3LPL - chains A and B; structure by X-ray diffraction, 2.10 A resolution.

Chain A (and B):
Molecule: Pyruvate dehydrogenase E1 component
Organism: Escherichia coli
Notes: EC 1.2.4.1; chain B of this document is another copy of the same molecule, construct and numbering; everything in this record applies to it too
Reference sequence: P0AFG9 (ODP1_ECO57); residues 1-886 here correspond to UniProt positions 2-887 (UniProt number = residue number + 1)
Sequence (886 residues; each row starts with the number of its first residue):
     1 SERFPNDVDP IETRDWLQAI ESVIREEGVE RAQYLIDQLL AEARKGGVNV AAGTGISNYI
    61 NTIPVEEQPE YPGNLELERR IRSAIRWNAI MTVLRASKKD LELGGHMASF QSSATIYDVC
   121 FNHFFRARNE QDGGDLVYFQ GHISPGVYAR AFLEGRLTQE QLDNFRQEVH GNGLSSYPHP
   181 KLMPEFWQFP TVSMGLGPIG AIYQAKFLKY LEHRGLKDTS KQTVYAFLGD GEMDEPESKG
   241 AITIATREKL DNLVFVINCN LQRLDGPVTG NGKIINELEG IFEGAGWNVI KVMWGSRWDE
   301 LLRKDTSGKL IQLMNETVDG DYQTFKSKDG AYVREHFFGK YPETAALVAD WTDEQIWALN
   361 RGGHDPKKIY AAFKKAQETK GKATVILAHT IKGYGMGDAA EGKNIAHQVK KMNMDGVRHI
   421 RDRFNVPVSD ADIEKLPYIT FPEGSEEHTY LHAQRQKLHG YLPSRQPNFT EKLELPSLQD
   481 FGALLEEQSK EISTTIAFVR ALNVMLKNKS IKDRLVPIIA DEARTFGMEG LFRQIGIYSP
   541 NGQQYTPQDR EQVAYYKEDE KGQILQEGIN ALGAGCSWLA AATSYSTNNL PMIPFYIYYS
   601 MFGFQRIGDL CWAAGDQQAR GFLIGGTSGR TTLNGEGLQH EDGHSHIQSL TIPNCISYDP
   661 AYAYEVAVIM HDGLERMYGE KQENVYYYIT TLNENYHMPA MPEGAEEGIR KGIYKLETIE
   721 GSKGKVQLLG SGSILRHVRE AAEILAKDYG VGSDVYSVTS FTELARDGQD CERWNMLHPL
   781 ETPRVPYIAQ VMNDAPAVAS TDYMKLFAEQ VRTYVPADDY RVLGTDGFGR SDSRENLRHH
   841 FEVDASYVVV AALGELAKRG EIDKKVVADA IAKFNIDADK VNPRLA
Not modelled in the structure: 1-55, 401-413, 541-557
Sequence notes: engineered mutation Ala571 (Glu572 in P0AFG9)
Metal / ion sites: Mg2+: Asp230, Asn258, Asn260 (together with thiamine diphosphate)
Small-molecule neighbours: thiamine diphosphate (TPP): Ser109, Gln140, His142, Met194, Gly229, Asp230, Gly231, Glu232, Asn258, Asn260, Gln262, Arg263, Leu264
UniProt features mapped onto this chain:
  - binding site (Mg(2+)): Asp230, Asn260, Gln262
  - modified residue: Lys715 (N6-acetyllysine)
What the authors report for this chain:
  - mutagenesis - E237A (Kd 633 mum), E571A: decreased binding to thiamine diphosphate
  - mutagenesis - E571A (Kd 66 mum): increased binding to N1'-MeThDP
  - mutagenesis - E571A: decreased catalytic activity on thiamine diphosphate
  - mutagenesis - E237A: unchanged binding to MAP
  - mutagenesis - R606A (16.0 +/- 1.1 mum): decreased binding to MAP
  - mutagenesis - E571A: decreased binding to ThTTDP
  - mutagenesis - E237A (6.11 +/- 0.25 mum), R606A (9.71 +/- 0.37 mum): unchanged binding to ThTTDP
  - conformationally variable residues (side-chain flip): His142, Tyr598

Interface between chain A and chain B:
Residue-residue contacts (245):
  Leu101(A) with Asn634(B), hydrogen bond (backbone-side chain)
  Glu102(A) with Asn634(B), hydrogen bond (backbone-side chain); Arg834(B)
  Leu103(A) with Gly635(B); Asp832(B)
  Arg166(A) with Gly635(B); Glu636(B), salt bridge; Ser831(B); Asp832(B), hydrogen bond (backbone-backbone)
  Gln167(A) with Ser831(B); Asp832(B), hydrogen bond; Asn836(B)
  Glu168(A) with Arg830(B); Ser831(B), hydrogen bond (side chain-backbone); Asp832(B), hydrogen bond (backbone-side chain)
  Val169(A) with Asp832(B), hydrogen bond (backbone-side chain); His840(B)
  His170(A) with Asn836(B)
  Ser176(A) with Gly635(B); Glu636(B), hydrogen bond (side chain-backbone); Ser831(B), hydrogen bond
  Tyr177(A) with Glu636(B), hydrogen bond; His640(B)
  His179(A) with Leu638(B); Gln639(B)
  Lys181(A) with Leu638(B); Phe828(B); Leu885(B); Ala886(B)
  Leu182(A) with Gly829(B); Arg830(B)
  Pro190(A) with Gln639(B)
  Val192(A) with Gln639(B); His640(B)
  Ser193(A) with Phe602(B); Arg606(B), hydrogen bond; Gln639(B)
  Met194(A) with Ile569(B), hydrophobic; Arg606(B), hydrogen bond (backbone-side chain)
  Ile199(A) with Pro236(B), hydrophobic
  Gly231(A) with Ile569(B)
  Glu232(A) with Ile569(B)
  Asp234(A) with Arg247(B), salt bridge; Ile569(B); Asn570(B), hydrogen bond (backbone-side chain)
  Glu235(A) with Ile569(B), hydrogen bond (backbone-backbone); Asn570(B); Ala571(B), hydrogen bond (side chain-backbone); Arg606(B), salt bridge
  Pro236(A) with Ile199(B), hydrophobic; Pro236(B); Gly240(B); Asn570(B)
  Glu237(A) with Arg606(B), salt bridge
  Gly240(A) with Pro236(B); Gly240(B)
  Thr243(A) with Lys239(B); Glu277(B), hydrogen bond; Ile281(B)
  Arg247(A) with Asp234(B), salt bridge; Thr269(B); Ile274(B); Glu277(B), salt bridge
  Arg263(A) with Asp521(B), salt bridge; Gln566(B)
  Leu264(A) with Asp521(B), hydrogen bond (backbone-side chain); Glu522(B)
  Asp265(A) with Asp521(B), hydrogen bond (backbone-side chain); Glu522(B); Ala523(B), hydrogen bond (side chain-backbone); Arg524(B), hydrogen bond (side chain-backbone)
  Thr269(A) with Arg247(B)
  Asn271(A) with Ser539(B)
  Ile274(A) with Arg247(B)
  Glu277(A) with Thr243(B); Arg247(B), salt bridge
  Gly280(A) with Gly284(B)
  Ile281(A) with Ile281(B), hydrophobic; Gly284(B)
  Gly284(A) with Gly280(B); Ile281(B), hydrogen bond (backbone-backbone)
  Asp521(A) with Arg263(B), salt bridge; Leu264(B), hydrogen bond (side chain-backbone); Asp265(B), hydrogen bond (side chain-backbone)
  Glu522(A) with Leu264(B)
  Ala523(A) with Asp265(B)
  Phe532(A) with Asp265(B)
  Gln566(A) with Arg263(B); Asp265(B), hydrogen bond
  Gly568(A) with Arg263(B)
  Ile569(A) with Met194(B), hydrophobic; Gly231(B); Glu232(B); Asp234(B); Glu235(B), hydrogen bond (backbone-backbone)
  Asn570(A) with Asp234(B), hydrogen bond (side chain-backbone); Glu235(B); Pro236(B)
  Ala571(A) with Glu235(B), hydrogen bond (backbone-side chain)
  Leu572(A) with Pro236(B), hydrophobic
  Phe602(A) with Ser193(B)
  Gln605(A) with Gly608(B); Asp609(B), hydrogen bond; Trp612(B)
  Arg606(A) with Ser193(B), hydrogen bond; Met194(B), hydrogen bond (side chain-backbone); Gly195(B); Leu196(B); Glu235(B), salt bridge; Glu237(B), salt bridge; Asp609(B), salt bridge
  Gly608(A) with Gln605(B)
  Asp609(A) with Gln605(B), hydrogen bond; Arg606(B), salt bridge
  Trp612(A) with Met601(B); Gln605(B); Arg630(B); Leu638(B), hydrogen bond (side chain-backbone); His644(B); Phe828(B), hydrophobic
  Ala613(A) with Gln639(B)
  Gly615(A) with Phe828(B)
  Asp616(A) with Leu638(B)
  Arg630(A) with Trp612(B)
  Asn634(A) with Leu101(B), hydrogen bond (side chain-backbone); Glu102(B), hydrogen bond (side chain-backbone)
  Gly635(A) with Leu103(B); Arg166(B), hydrogen bond (backbone-side chain); Ser176(B)
  Glu636(A) with Arg166(B), salt bridge; Ser176(B), hydrogen bond (backbone-side chain); Tyr177(B), hydrogen bond
  Leu638(A) with His179(B); Trp612(B); Asp616(B)
  Gln639(A) with His179(B); Pro190(B); Val192(B); Ser193(B); Trp612(B); Ala613(B); Asp616(B)
  His640(A) with Tyr177(B); Val192(B)
  His644(A) with Trp612(B); Thr651(B)
  Ile647(A) with Ile647(B); Thr651(B)
  Leu650(A) with Ile647(B), hydrophobic; Met804(B); Leu806(B), hydrophobic
  Thr651(A) with Ile647(B); Met804(B)
  Pro653(A) with Gly827(B); Phe828(B), hydrophobic; Arg884(B)
  Asn654(A) with Phe828(B)
  Arg766(A) with Arg884(B)
  Gln769(A) with Lys805(B); Glu809(B), hydrogen bond; Asp826(B)
  Asp770(A) with Asn882(B), hydrogen bond; Arg884(B), salt bridge
  Arg773(A) with Glu842(B), salt bridge; Lys880(B), hydrogen bond (side chain-backbone); Val881(B); Asn882(B); Pro883(B)
  Met776(A) with Arg821(B); Leu823(B), hydrophobic; Val850(B); Ala851(B), hydrophobic
  Leu777(A) with Ile871(B); Ala878(B)
  His778(A) with Ala878(B); Asp879(B), salt bridge
  Pro779(A) with Lys864(B); Val867(B), hydrophobic; Ala868(B); Ile871(B)
  Leu780(A) with Lys864(B)
  Met804(A) with Leu650(B); Thr651(B)
  Lys805(A) with Gln769(B)
  Leu806(A) with Leu650(B), hydrophobic; Leu806(B), hydrophobic; Gln810(B)
  Glu809(A) with Gln769(B), hydrogen bond; Gln810(B); Thr813(B); Tyr814(B), hydrogen bond
  Gln810(A) with Leu806(B); Glu809(B)
  Arg812(A) with Arg812(B); Thr813(B)
  Thr813(A) with Glu809(B), hydrogen bond; Arg812(B)
  Tyr814(A) with Glu809(B), hydrogen bond
  Arg821(A) with Met776(B)
  Asp826(A) with Gln769(B)
  Gly827(A) with Pro653(B)
  Phe828(A) with Lys181(B); Trp612(B), hydrophobic; Gly615(B); Pro653(B); Asn654(B)
  Gly829(A) with Leu182(B)
  Arg830(A) with Glu168(B); Val169(B); Leu182(B)
  Ser831(A) with Arg166(B); Gln167(B); Glu168(B), hydrogen bond (backbone-side chain); Ser176(B), hydrogen bond
  Asp832(A) with Leu103(B); Arg166(B), hydrogen bond (backbone-backbone); Gln167(B), hydrogen bond; Glu168(B); Val169(B), hydrogen bond (side chain-backbone)
  Ser833(A) with Leu101(B); Leu103(B)
  Arg834(A) with Glu102(B)
  Asn836(A) with Gln167(B); His170(B)
  Leu837(A) with Val169(B), hydrophobic
  Glu842(A) with Arg773(B), salt bridge
  Ala851(A) with Met776(B), hydrophobic
  Lys864(A) with Pro779(B); Leu780(B)
  Ala868(A) with Leu780(B), hydrophobic
  Ile871(A) with Leu777(B); Pro779(B)
  Ala878(A) with Leu777(B); His778(B)
  Asp879(A) with His778(B), salt bridge
  Lys880(A) with Arg773(B), hydrogen bond (backbone-side chain)
  Val881(A) with Arg773(B)
  Asn882(A) with Asp770(B), hydrogen bond; Arg773(B)
  Pro883(A) with Arg773(B)
  Arg884(A) with Pro653(B); Arg766(B); Asp770(B), salt bridge
  Leu885(A) with Lys181(B)
  Ala886(A) with Lys181(B)
Other interface residues (no listed pair), chain A (137 interface residues in all): Ser175, Pro178, Thr191, Gly195, Leu196, Lys239, Ala241, Ile242, Gly266, Val268, Ala285, Ser539, Glu567, Met601, Gly637, Gln648, Glu772, Leu823, His840, Tyr847, Val850, Lys858, Lys865, Val867, Ile876
Other interface residues (no listed pair), chain B (135 interface residues in all): Ser175, Pro178, Thr191, Ile242, Ile244, Val268, Asn271, Ala285, Pro540, Glu567, Leu572, Gly637, Gln648, Glu772, Ser833, Leu837, Tyr847, Lys865, Ile876

In short:
The interface between chain A and chain B involves 137 residues on one side and 135 on the other, with 51
hydrogen bonds and 20 salt bridges. Polar pairs include Arg166(A)-Glu636(B), Asp234(A)-Arg247(B) and
Glu235(A)-Arg606(B). The paper reports that E237A and E571A of chain A reduce binding to thiamine diphosphate;
conformational variability at His142(A) and Tyr598(A).
Both chains are Pyruvate dehydrogenase E1 component (Escherichia coli). Entry 3LPL (E. coli pyruvate
dehydrogenase complex E1 component E571A mutant) was determined by X-ray diffraction, deposited together with
3LQ2 and 3LQ4.
